Entry 3WQR (X-ray diffraction, 1.97 A resolution); this record covers chains A and B.

== Chain A (and B) ==
Name: 1-deoxy-D-xylulose 5-phosphate reductoisomerase, apicoplast
Organism: Plasmodium falciparum
Notes: EC 1.1.1.267; chain B of this document is another copy of the same molecule, construct and numbering; everything in this record applies to it too
UniProtKB: O96693 (DXR_PLAFX); residue numbers follow UniProt; this construct covers 1-488
Chain sequence (488 residues; numbered 1 to 488; the number before each row is that of its first residue):
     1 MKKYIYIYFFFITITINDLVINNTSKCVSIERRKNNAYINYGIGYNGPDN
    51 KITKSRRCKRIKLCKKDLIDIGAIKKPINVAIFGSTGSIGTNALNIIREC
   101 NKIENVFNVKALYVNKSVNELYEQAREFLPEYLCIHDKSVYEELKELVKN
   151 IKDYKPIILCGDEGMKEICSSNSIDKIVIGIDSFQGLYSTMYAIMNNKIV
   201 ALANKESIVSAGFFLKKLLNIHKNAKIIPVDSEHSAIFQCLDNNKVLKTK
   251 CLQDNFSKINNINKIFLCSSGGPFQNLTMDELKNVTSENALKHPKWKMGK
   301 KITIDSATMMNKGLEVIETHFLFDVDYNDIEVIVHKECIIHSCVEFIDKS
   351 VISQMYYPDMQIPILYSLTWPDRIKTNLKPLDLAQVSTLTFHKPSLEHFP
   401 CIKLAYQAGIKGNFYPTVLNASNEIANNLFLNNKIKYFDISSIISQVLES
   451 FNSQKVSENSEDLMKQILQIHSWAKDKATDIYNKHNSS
Unresolved in the structure: 1-76, 487-488
Metal / ion sites: Mg2+: Asp231, Glu233, Glu315 (together with LSX); Ca2+: Asp242 (shared with Gln239(B), Leu241(B) of chain B)
Small-molecule neighbours:
  - LSX ([(1S)-4-[hydroxy(methyl)amino]-1-(4-methoxyphenyl)-4-oxobutyl]phosphonic acid): Lys205, Asp231, Ser232, Glu233, Cys268, Ser269, Ser270, Gly271, Gly272, Lys295, Trp296, Met298, Ile302, Ser306, Asn311, Lys312, Glu315, Cys338, Pro358, Met360
  - NADPH (NDP; NADPH dihydro-nicotinamide-adenine-dinucleotide phosphate): Gly84, Ser85, Thr86, Gly87, Ser88, Ile89, Tyr113, Val114, Asn115, Lys116, Ser117, His136, Gly180, Ile181, Asp182, Ser183, Gln185, Ala203, Asn204, Lys205, Glu206, Asp231, Lys297, Met298, Gly299, Ile302, Met360

== Interface between chain A and chain B ==
Contacting residue pairs (93):
  Gln239(A) - Ser350(B)  hydrogen bond
  Gln239(A) - Ile352(B)
  Asp242(A) - Leu241(B)
  Asp242(A) - Asp242(B)
  Asp242(A) - Asn243(B)  hydrogen bond (side chain-backbone)
  Asn243(A) - Asp242(B)  hydrogen bond (backbone-side chain)
  Asn243(A) - Asn244(B)
  Asn244(A) - Asn243(B)
  Asn244(A) - Asn244(B)  hydrogen bond (side chain-backbone)
  Asn244(A) - Leu247(B)
  Lys245(A) - Asp372(B)  salt bridge
  Leu247(A) - Asn244(B)
  Asn261(A) - Asp372(B)  hydrogen bond
  Asn261(A) - Arg373(B)
  Phe266(A) - Leu381(B)
  Cys343(A) - Met355(B)  hydrophobic
  Glu345(A) - Pro380(B)
  Glu345(A) - Leu381(B)
  Phe346(A) - Arg373(B)
  Ile347(A) - Arg373(B)
  Ile347(A) - Ile374(B)
  Ile347(A) - Lys375(B)
  Ile347(A) - Thr376(B)  hydrogen bond (backbone-backbone)
  Asp348(A) - Ile362(B)
  Asp348(A) - Leu365(B)
  Asp348(A) - Arg373(B)  salt bridge
  Asp348(A) - Ile374(B)  hydrogen bond (backbone-backbone)
  Asp348(A) - Thr376(B)  hydrogen bond (backbone-side chain)
  Asp348(A) - Leu378(B)
  Lys349(A) - Tyr356(B)
  Lys349(A) - Thr376(B)  hydrogen bond (side chain-backbone)
  Lys349(A) - Leu378(B)  hydrogen bond (side chain-backbone)
  Ser350(A) - Gln239(B)  hydrogen bond
  Ser350(A) - Gln354(B)  hydrogen bond
  Ser350(A) - Ile362(B)
  Ser350(A) - Arg373(B)
  Val351(A) - Ser353(B)
  Val351(A) - Gln354(B)
  Val351(A) - Met355(B)  hydrogen bond (backbone-backbone)
  Ile352(A) - Gln239(B)
  Ile352(A) - Ile352(B)  hydrophobic
  Ile352(A) - Ser353(B)
  Ile352(A) - Gln354(B)
  Ser353(A) - Val351(B)
  Ser353(A) - Ile352(B)
  Ser353(A) - Ser353(B)  hydrogen bond (backbone-backbone)
  Ser353(A) - Met355(B)
  Gln354(A) - Ser350(B)  hydrogen bond
  Gln354(A) - Val351(B)
  Gln354(A) - Ile352(B)
  Met355(A) - Ile340(B)  hydrophobic
  Met355(A) - Val351(B)  hydrogen bond (backbone-backbone)
  Met355(A) - Ser353(B)
  Tyr356(A) - Lys349(B)
  Ile362(A) - Asp348(B)
  Ile362(A) - Ser350(B)
  Pro371(A) - Lys245(B)
  Asp372(A) - Lys245(B)  salt bridge
  Asp372(A) - Asn261(B)
  Arg373(A) - Asn261(B)
  Arg373(A) - Phe346(B)
  Arg373(A) - Ile347(B)
  Arg373(A) - Asp348(B)  salt bridge
  Arg373(A) - Ser350(B)
  Ile374(A) - Ile347(B)
  Ile374(A) - Asp348(B)  hydrogen bond (backbone-backbone)
  Lys375(A) - Ile347(B)
  Thr376(A) - Ile347(B)  hydrogen bond (backbone-backbone)
  Thr376(A) - Asp348(B)  hydrogen bond (side chain-backbone)
  Thr376(A) - Lys349(B)  hydrogen bond (backbone-side chain)
  Leu378(A) - Asp348(B)
  Leu378(A) - Lys349(B)  hydrogen bond (backbone-side chain)
  Pro380(A) - Glu345(B)
  Leu381(A) - Phe266(B)
  Leu381(A) - Glu345(B)
  Leu383(A) - Phe391(B)
  Ala384(A) - Phe391(B)
  Ala384(A) - Lys393(B)
  Ser387(A) - Leu389(B)
  Ser387(A) - Thr390(B)
  Ser387(A) - Phe391(B)  hydrogen bond (backbone-backbone)
  Thr388(A) - Leu389(B)
  Thr388(A) - Thr390(B)
  Leu389(A) - Ser387(B)
  Leu389(A) - Thr388(B)
  Leu389(A) - Leu389(B)  hydrogen bond (backbone-backbone)
  Leu389(A) - Phe391(B)  hydrophobic
  Thr390(A) - Ser387(B)
  Phe391(A) - Leu383(B)
  Phe391(A) - Ala384(B)
  Phe391(A) - Ser387(B)  hydrogen bond (backbone-backbone)
  Phe391(A) - Leu389(B)  hydrophobic
  Lys393(A) - Ala384(B)
Other interface residues (no listed pair), chain A (48 interface residues in all): Cys240, Leu241, Ile333, Ile340, Leu365, Tyr366, Asn377, Lys379, His392
Other interface residues (no listed pair), chain B (48 interface residues in all): Cys240, Ile333, Cys343, Tyr366, Pro371, Asn377, Lys379, His392

== In short ==
Chain A and chain B each contribute 48 residues to their interface; the contacts include 24 hydrogen bonds and
4 salt bridges. Polar contacts include Lys245(A)-Asp372(B), Asp348(A)-Arg373(B) and Gln239(A)-Ser350(B). Bound
to chain A: NADPH and compound LSX.
Both chains are 1-deoxy-D-xylulose 5-phosphate reductoisomerase, apicoplast (Plasmodium falciparum). Entry
3WQR (Crystal structure of pfdxr complexed with inhibitor-12) was determined by X-ray diffraction together
with 3WQQ and 3WQS from the same study.
